PDB entry 4DL6 | X-ray diffraction, 2.50 A resolution | chains A and T of the 3 polymer chains in the assembly

# Chain A
Molecule: DNA polymerase eta
Source organism: Homo sapiens
Notes: EC 2.7.7.7; fragment: hPolh
UniProt: Q9Y253 (POLH_HUMAN); numbering as in UniProt (aligned over 1-432)
Amino-acid sequence (435 residues; numbered -2 to 432; the number before each row is that of its first residue; numbers below 1 keep their minus sign (Gly-2 is residue -2)):
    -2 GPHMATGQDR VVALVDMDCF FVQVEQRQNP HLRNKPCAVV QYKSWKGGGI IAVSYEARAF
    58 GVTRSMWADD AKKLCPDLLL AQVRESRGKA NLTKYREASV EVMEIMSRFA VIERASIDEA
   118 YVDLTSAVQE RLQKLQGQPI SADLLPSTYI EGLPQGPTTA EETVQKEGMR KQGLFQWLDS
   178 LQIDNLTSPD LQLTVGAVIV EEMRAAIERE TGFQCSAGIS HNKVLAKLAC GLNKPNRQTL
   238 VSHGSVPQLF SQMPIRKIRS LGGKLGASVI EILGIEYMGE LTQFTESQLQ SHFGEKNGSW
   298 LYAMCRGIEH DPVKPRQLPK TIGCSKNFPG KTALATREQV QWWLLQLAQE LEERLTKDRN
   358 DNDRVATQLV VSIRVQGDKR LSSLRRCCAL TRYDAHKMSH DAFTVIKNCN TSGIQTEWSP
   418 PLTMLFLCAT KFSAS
Not modelled in the structure: -2 to 2, 155-157, 410-412
Differences from the reference sequence: expression tag (-2 to 0)
Bound ions: Mg2+ site 1: Asp13, Met14, Asp115 (together with XG4); Mg2+ site 2: Asp13, Asp115, Glu116 (together with XG4) (shared with 1 residue of chain P)
Residues lining bound ligands: XG4 (2'-deoxy-5'-O-[(R)-hydroxy{[(R)-hydroxy(phosphonooxy)phosphoryl]amino}phosphoryl]guanosine): Asp13, Met14, Asp15, Cys16, Phe17, Phe18, Gln38, Ile48, Ala49, Tyr52, Arg55, Arg61, Ile114, Asp115, Lys231
Swiss-Prot annotation at these positions:
  - binding site (Mg(2+)): Asp13, Met14, Asp115, Glu116
  - binding site (Mn(2+)): Asp13, Met14, Asp115, Glu116
  - binding site (a 2'-deoxyribonucleoside 5'-triphosphate): Arg61
  - natural variant: Val37 (deletion: In XPV), Leu75 (deletion: In XPV), Arg93 (R93P: In XPV), Arg111 (R111H: In XPV), Thr122 (T122P: In XPV), Gly153 (G153D: In a breast cancer sample), Thr191 (T191P: In XPV), Gly263 (G263V: In XPV), Val266 (V266D: In XPV), Gly295 (G295R: In XPV), Arg361 (R361S: In XPV)
  - mutagenesis: Tyr52 (Y52A/F: Reduces DNA polymerase activity; Y52E: Reduces DNA polymerase activity. Increases fidelity of replication and reduces translesion bypass), Arg61 (R61A: Reduces enzymatic activity by two-thirds), Ser62 (S62G: Increased DNA polymerase activity and translesion bypass compared to wild-type), Ala68 (A68S/V: Severe reduction in thymine dimer translesion bypass), Asn324 to Pro326 (Reduces binding to chromatin and to monoubiquitinated PCNA. Abolishes binding to monoubiquitinated PCNA; when associated with 705-E--H-713 Del)
From the paper describing this entry:
  - Mg2+ coordination: Asp13, Asp115, Glu116
  - conformationally variable residues (loop rearrangement): Gln373 to Ser379
  - mutagenesis - W297A: decreased catalytic activity

# Chain T
Molecule: 12-nt DNA strand
Sequence (12 nucleotides; each row starts with the number of its first residue):
     1 TATCGGCACA CT
Not modelled in the structure: 1
Bound ions: Cisplatin Pt: DG5, DG6
Residues lining bound ligands: Cisplatin (CPT): DC4, DG5, DG6, DC7

# How chain A and chain T interact
Pairs across the interface (33):
  Gln38(A) - DC4(T)  hydrogen bond to the base
  Tyr39(A) - DC4(T)  phosphate contact
  Tyr39(A) - DG5(T)  hydrogen bond to the phosphate
  Trp42(A) - DA2(T)  stacking on the base
  Ser62(A) - DT3(T)  hydrogen bond to the base
  Met63(A) - DT3(T)  base contact
  Trp64(A) - DT3(T)  sugar contact
  Lys86(A) - DG5(T)  phosphate contact
  Lys86(A) - DG6(T)  salt bridge to the phosphate
  Ala87(A) - DG6(T)  phosphate contact
  Leu89(A) - DG6(T)  sugar contact
  Arg93(A) - DG6(T)  salt bridge to the phosphate
  Arg93(A) - DC7(T)  salt bridge to the phosphate
  Arg313(A) - DA8(T)  salt bridge to the phosphate
  Arg313(A) - DC9(T)  salt bridge to the phosphate
  Pro316(A) - DA8(T)  phosphate contact
  Lys317(A) - DA8(T)  hydrogen bond to the phosphate
  Lys317(A) - DC9(T)  salt bridge to the phosphate
  Thr318(A) - DC7(T)  sugar contact
  Thr318(A) - DA8(T)  hydrogen bond to the phosphate
  Ile319(A) - DC7(T)  phosphate contact
  Gly320(A) - DG6(T)  phosphate contact
  Gly320(A) - DC7(T)  hydrogen bond to the phosphate
  Cys321(A) - DG6(T)  phosphate contact
  Ser322(A) - DG5(T)  sugar contact
  Ser322(A) - DG6(T)  hydrogen bond to the phosphate
  Lys323(A) - DG5(T)  salt bridge to the phosphate
  Asn324(A) - DC4(T)  sugar contact
  Asn324(A) - DG5(T)  hydrogen bond to the phosphate
  Pro326(A) - DA2(T)  sugar contact
  Thr329(A) - DA2(T)  base contact
  Glu347(A) - DG6(T)  phosphate contact
  Arg351(A) - DC7(T)  salt bridge to the phosphate
Other interface residues (no listed pair), chain A (27 interface residues in all): Ile48, Lys293, Lys311
Other interface residues (no listed pair), chain T (10 interface residues in all): DA10, DC11

# Overview
27 residues of chain A face 10 of chain T across their interface; the contacts include 8 hydrogen bonds, 8
salt bridges and 1 aromatic stacking contact. Polar contacts include Gln38(A)-DC4(T), Ser62(A)-DT3(T) and
Tyr39(A)-DG5(T). The paper reports that W297A of chain A reduces catalytic activity; Mg2+ coordination by
Asp13(A), Asp115(A) and Glu116(A).
Here chain A is DNA polymerase eta (Homo sapiens) and chain T is a 12-nt DNA strand. Entry 4DL6 (Human DNA
polymerase eta extending primer immediately after cisplatin crosslink (Pt-GG3)) was determined by X-ray
diffraction (same publication as 4DL2, 4DL3, 4DL4, 4DL5 and 4DL7).
